PDB entry 4H0P | X-ray diffraction, 1.89 A resolution | chains A and B

== Chain A (and B) ==
Protein: acetate kinase
From: Cryptococcus neoformans
Notes: EC 2.7.2.1; chain B of this document is another copy of the same molecule, construct and numbering; everything in this record applies to it too
Sequence (438 residues; numbered 1 to 438; the number before each row is that of its first residue):
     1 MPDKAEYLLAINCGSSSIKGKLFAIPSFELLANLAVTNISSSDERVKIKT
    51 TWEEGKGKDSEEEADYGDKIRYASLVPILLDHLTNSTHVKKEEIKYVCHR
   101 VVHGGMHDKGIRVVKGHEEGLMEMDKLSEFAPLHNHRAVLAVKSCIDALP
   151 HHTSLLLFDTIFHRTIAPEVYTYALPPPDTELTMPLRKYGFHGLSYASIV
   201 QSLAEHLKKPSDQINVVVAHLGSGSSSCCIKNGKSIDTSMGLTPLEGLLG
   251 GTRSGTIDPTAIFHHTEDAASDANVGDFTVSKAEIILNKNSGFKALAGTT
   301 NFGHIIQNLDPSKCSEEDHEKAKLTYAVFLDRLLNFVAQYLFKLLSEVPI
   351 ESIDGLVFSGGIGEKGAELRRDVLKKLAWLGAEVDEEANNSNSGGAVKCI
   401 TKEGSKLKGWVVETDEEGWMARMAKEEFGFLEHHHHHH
Disordered / not traced: 1-4, 436-438 (chain B: 1-4, 435-438)

== Chain A / chain B interface ==
Contacting residue pairs - 127 pairs, chain A then chain B:
  Phe130(A) with His264(B), hydrogen bond (backbone-side chain)
  Pro168(A) with Leu324(B), hydrophobic
  Glu169(A) with Leu324(B); Ala327(B); Val328(B); Asp331(B); Arg332(B), hydrogen bond (backbone-side chain)
  Val170(A) with Asp331(B); Arg332(B), hydrogen bond (backbone-side chain)
  Thr172(A) with Leu296(B); Val328(B); Arg332(B), hydrogen bond (backbone-side chain)
  Tyr173(A) with Ile257(B), hydrophobic; Asp258(B), hydrogen bond (side chain-backbone)
  Ala174(A) with Leu249(B), hydrophobic; Ser254(B); Ser291(B); Gly292(B), hydrogen bond (backbone-backbone); Leu296(B), hydrophobic
  Leu175(A) with Ile257(B), hydrophobic; Leu287(B), hydrophobic; Ser291(B); Ala295(B)
  Pro176(A) with His265(B), hydrogen bond (backbone-side chain); Asn290(B); Ser291(B); Ala295(B)
  Pro177(A) with His265(B), hydrogen bond (backbone-side chain)
  Pro178(A) with His265(B)
  Asp179(A) with His265(B), hydrogen bond (backbone-backbone); Thr266(B); Glu267(B), hydrogen bond (side chain-backbone)
  Thr180(A) with Glu267(B)
  Leu182(A) with His264(B)
  Leu186(A) with His264(B); His265(B)
  Leu242(A) with Asp258(B); Ala261(B), hydrophobic
  Thr243(A) with Asp258(B), hydrogen bond; Thr260(B)
  Leu245(A) with Thr260(B)
  Glu246(A) with Ile257(B); Asp258(B), hydrogen bond (side chain-backbone)
  Leu249(A) with Ala174(B), hydrophobic
  Ser254(A) with Ala174(B); Leu175(B)
  Thr256(A) with Thr256(B)
  Ile257(A) with Tyr173(B), hydrophobic; Leu175(B), hydrophobic; Glu246(B); Pro259(B), hydrophobic
  Asp258(A) with Tyr173(B), hydrogen bond (backbone-side chain); Leu242(B); Thr243(B), hydrogen bond; Leu245(B); Glu246(B), hydrogen bond (backbone-side chain)
  Pro259(A) with Leu245(B); Ile257(B), hydrophobic; Leu287(B), hydrophobic
  Thr260(A) with Thr243(B); Leu245(B); Glu284(B)
  Ala261(A) with Leu186(B); Leu242(B), hydrophobic
  Phe263(A) with Phe263(B), hydrophobic; Ala270(B), hydrophobic; Ala283(B), hydrophobic
  His264(A) with Phe130(B); Leu182(B); Leu186(B); Leu242(B)
  His265(A) with Pro176(B), hydrogen bond (side chain-backbone); Pro177(B), hydrogen bond (side chain-backbone); Pro178(B); Asp179(B), hydrogen bond (backbone-backbone); Leu186(B)
  Thr266(A) with Asp179(B)
  Glu267(A) with Asp179(B), hydrogen bond (backbone-side chain)
  Ala269(A) with Ala270(B)
  Ala270(A) with Phe263(B), hydrophobic; Ala269(B); Ala270(B)
  Ala283(A) with Phe263(B), hydrophobic
  Glu284(A) with Thr260(B)
  Leu287(A) with Leu175(B), hydrophobic; Pro259(B), hydrophobic
  Asn290(A) with Pro176(B)
  Ser291(A) with Ala174(B); Leu175(B); Pro176(B)
  Gly292(A) with Ala174(B), hydrogen bond (backbone-backbone)
  Ala295(A) with Leu175(B); Pro176(B)
  Leu296(A) with Thr172(B); Ala174(B), hydrophobic
  Leu324(A) with Pro168(B), hydrophobic; Thr172(B)
  Ala327(A) with Glu169(B)
  Val328(A) with Glu169(B)
  Asp331(A) with Glu169(B); Val170(B); Lys343(B), salt bridge
  Arg332(A) with Glu169(B), hydrogen bond (side chain-backbone); Val170(B), hydrogen bond (side chain-backbone); Thr172(B), hydrogen bond (side chain-backbone)
  Asn335(A) with Gln339(B)
  Ala338(A) with Ala338(B); Phe342(B), hydrophobic
  Gln339(A) with Asn335(B); Gln339(B), hydrogen bond
  Leu341(A) with Phe342(B), hydrophobic
  Phe342(A) with Ala338(B), hydrophobic; Leu377(B), hydrophobic; Trp379(B), hydrophobic
  Lys343(A) with Asp331(B), salt bridge
  Leu345(A) with Trp379(B)
  Ser346(A) with Lys376(B); Trp379(B)
  Lys376(A) with Ser346(B)
  Leu377(A) with Phe342(B), hydrophobic
  Trp379(A) with Phe342(B), hydrophobic; Leu345(B); Ser346(B); Trp379(B), hydrophobic; Leu380(B), hydrophobic
  Leu380(A) with Phe342(B), hydrophobic; Trp379(B), hydrophobic
Interface residues without a listed pair, chain A (65 interface residues in all): Asp237, Gly255, Ile262, Asp268, Ser281, Ile286
Interface residues without a listed pair, chain B (64 interface residues in all): Tyr171, Gly255, Ile262, Asp268, Ser281, Ile286, Leu334

== Overview ==
Chain A and chain B form an interface of 65 and 64 residues respectively; the contacts include 24 hydrogen
bonds and 2 salt bridges. Among the polar pairs are Asp331(A)-Lys343(B), Phe130(A)-His264(B) and
Glu169(A)-Arg332(B).
Both chains are acetate kinase (Cryptococcus neoformans). Entry 4H0P (Crystal Structure of Acetate Kinase from
Cryptococcus neoformans) was determined by X-ray diffraction together with 4H0O from the same study.
